1JAP - chains A and I; structure by X-ray diffraction, 1.82 A resolution.

[Chain A]
Name: Matrix metallo proteinase-8 (MET80 form)
From: Homo sapiens
Notes: EC 3.4.24.34; fragment: catalytic domain, residues 86 - 242
Reference sequence: P22894 (MM08_HUMAN); residues 80-242 here correspond to UniProt positions 100-262 (UniProt number = residue number + 20)
Chain sequence (163 residues; each row starts with the number of its first residue):
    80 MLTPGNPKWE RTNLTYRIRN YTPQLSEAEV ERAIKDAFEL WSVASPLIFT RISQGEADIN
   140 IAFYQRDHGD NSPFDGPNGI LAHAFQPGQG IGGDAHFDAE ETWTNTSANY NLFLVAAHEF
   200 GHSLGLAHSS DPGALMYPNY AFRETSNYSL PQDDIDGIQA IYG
Unresolved in the structure: 80-85
Ion coordination: Ca2+ site 1: D137, G169, G171, D173; Zn2+ site 1: H147, D149, H162, H175; Ca2+ site 2: D154, G155, N157, I159, D177, E180; Zn2+ site 2: H197, H201, H207 (shared with G3(I), HOA_4(I) of chain I)
Curated features (UniProtKB/Swiss-Prot):
  - active site: E198
  - binding site (Ca(2+)): D137, D154, G155, N157, I159, G169, G171, D173, D177, E180
  - binding site (Zn(2+)): H147, D149, H162, H175, H197, H201, H207
  - glycosylation (N-linked (GlcNAc...) asparagine): N92, N184, N226

[Chain I]
Name: Pro-leu-gly-hydroxylamine
Chain sequence (4 residues; numbered 1 to 4; the number before each row is that of its first residue):
     1 PLGX
Modified / non-standard residues: HOA (hydroxyamine) at position 4
Ion coordination: Zn2+: G3, HOA_4 (shared with H197(A), H201(A), H207(A) of chain A)

[Interface between chain A and chain I]
Pairs across the interface (18; chain A residue first):
  S151(A) - P1(I)
  A161(A) - G3(I)
  A161(A) - HOA_4(I)  hydrogen bond (backbone-backbone)
  H162(A) - P1(I)
  H162(A) - L2(I)
  H162(A) - G3(I)
  A163(A) - P1(I)
  A163(A) - L2(I)  hydrogen bond (backbone-backbone)
  F164(A) - P1(I)  hydrophobic
  Q165(A) - L2(I)
  H197(A) - HOA_4(I)  hydrogen bond (side chain-backbone)
  E198(A) - L2(I)
  E198(A) - HOA_4(I)  hydrogen bond (side chain-backbone)
  H201(A) - L2(I)
  H201(A) - G3(I)  hydrogen bond (side chain-backbone)
  H201(A) - HOA_4(I)  hydrogen bond (side chain-backbone)
  H207(A) - G3(I)  hydrogen bond (side chain-backbone)
  H207(A) - HOA_4(I)

[Overview]
The interface between chain A and chain I involves 10 residues on one side and 4 on the other; the contacts
include 7 hydrogen bonds. Polar contacts include H197(A)-HOA_4(I), E198(A)-HOA_4(I) and H201(A)-G3(I).
Chain A is Matrix metallo proteinase-8 (MET80 form) (Homo sapiens) and chain I is Pro-leu-gly-hydroxylamine;
the structure, Complex of pro-leu-gly-hydroxylamine with the catalytic domain of matrix metallo proteinase-8
(MET80 form), was determined by X-ray diffraction.
